Entry 6IH6 (X-ray diffraction, 2.49 A resolution); this record covers chain A.

== Chain A ==
Molecule: Phosphite dehydrogenase
From: Ralstonia sp. 4506
UniProt: G4XDR8 (G4XDR8_9RALS); numbering as in UniProt (aligned over 1-336)
Amino-acid sequence (338 residues; each row starts with the number of its first residue):
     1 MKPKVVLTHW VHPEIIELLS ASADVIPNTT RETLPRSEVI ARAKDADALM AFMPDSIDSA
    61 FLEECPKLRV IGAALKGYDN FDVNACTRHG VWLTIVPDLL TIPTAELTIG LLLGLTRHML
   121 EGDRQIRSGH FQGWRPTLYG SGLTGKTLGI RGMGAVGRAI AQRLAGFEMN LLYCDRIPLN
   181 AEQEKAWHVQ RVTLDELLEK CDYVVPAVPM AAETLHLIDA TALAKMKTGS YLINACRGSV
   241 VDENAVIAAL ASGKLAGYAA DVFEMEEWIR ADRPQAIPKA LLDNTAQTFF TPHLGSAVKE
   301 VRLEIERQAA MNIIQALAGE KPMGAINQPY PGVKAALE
Disordered / not traced: 331-338
Sequence notes: engineered mutation R151 (Ile in G4XDR8), R176 (Pro in G4XDR8), A207 (Met in G4XDR8); expression tag (337-338)
Small-molecule neighbours: A7R ([[(2S,3S,4R,5S)-5-(3-aminocarbonylpyridin-1-ium-1-yl)-3,4-bis(oxidanyl)oxolan-2-yl]methoxy-oxidanyl-phosphoryl] [(2S,3S,4R,5S)-5-(4-azanyl-2-oxidanylidene-pyrimidin-1-yl)-3,4-bis(oxidanyl)oxolan-2-yl]methyl hydrogen phosphate): K76, L100, T104, R151, G152, M153, G154, A155, V156, G157, D175, R176, A207, V208, P209, E213, T214, A235, C236, R237, D261, V262, H293, G295, S296

== Summary ==
Bound to chain A: compound A7R.
Chain A is Phosphite dehydrogenase (Ralstonia sp. 4506); the structure, Phosphite Dehydrogenase mutant
I151R/P176R/M207A from Ralstonia sp. 4506 in complex with non-natural cofactor Nicotinamide Cytosine
dinucleotide, was determined by X-ray diffraction, deposited together with 6IH2, 6IH4, 6IH5 and 6IH8.
